Entry 3N39 (X-ray diffraction, 2.50 A resolution); this record covers chains B and A of the 4 polymer chains in the assembly.

# Chain B (and A)
Name: Ribonucleoside-diphosphate reductase 2 subunit beta
Source organism: Escherichia coli
Notes: EC 1.17.4.1; chain A of this document is another copy of the same molecule, construct and numbering; everything in this record applies to it too
UniProtKB: P37146 (RIR4_ECOLI); numbering as in UniProt (aligned over 1-319)
Chain sequence (319 residues; numbered 1 to 319; the number before each row is that of its first residue):
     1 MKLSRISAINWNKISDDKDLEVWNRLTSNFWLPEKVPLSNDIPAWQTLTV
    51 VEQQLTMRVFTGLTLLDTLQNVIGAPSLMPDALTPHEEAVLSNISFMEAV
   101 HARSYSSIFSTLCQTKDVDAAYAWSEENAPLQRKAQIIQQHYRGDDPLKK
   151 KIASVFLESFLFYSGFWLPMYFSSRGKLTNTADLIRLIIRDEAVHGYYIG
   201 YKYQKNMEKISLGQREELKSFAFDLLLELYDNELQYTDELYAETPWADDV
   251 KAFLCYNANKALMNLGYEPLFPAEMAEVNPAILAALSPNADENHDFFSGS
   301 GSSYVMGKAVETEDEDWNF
Unresolved in the structure: 1-5, 288-319 (chain A: 1-6, 289-319)
Bound ions: Mn2+ site 1: Asp-67, Glu-98, His-101, Glu-158, Glu-192; Mn2+ site 2: Glu-98, Glu-158, Glu-192, His-195
Residues lining bound ligands: FMN (flavin mononucleotide): Glu-21, Arg-25, Tyr-197
What the authors report for this chain:
  - Mn2+ coordination: Glu-158
  - contacts within the chain: Tyr-256/Lys-260 (hydrogen bond)

# Interface between chain B and chain A
Pairs across the interface (60):
  Ile-6(B) / Leu-65(A)
  Ile-6(B) / Ile-73(A)  hydrophobic
  Ile-6(B) / Gln-139(A)
  Ser-7(B) / Thr-68(A)
  Ser-7(B) / Glu-126(A)  hydrogen bond
  Ala-8(B) / Thr-61(A)
  Ala-8(B) / Thr-64(A)
  Ala-8(B) / Leu-65(A)
  Ala-8(B) / Tyr-122(A)  hydrophobic
  Ile-9(B) / Thr-64(A)
  Ile-9(B) / Thr-68(A)
  Ile-9(B) / Ala-102(A)  hydrophobic
  Ile-9(B) / Tyr-122(A)  hydrogen bond (backbone-side chain)
  Asn-10(B) / Tyr-122(A)
  Trp-11(B) / Arg-103(A)
  Trp-11(B) / Ser-106(A)  hydrogen bond (backbone-side chain)
  Asn-12(B) / Ser-106(A)  hydrogen bond (side chain-backbone)
  Asn-12(B) / Ser-110(A)
  Lys-13(B) / Asp-119(A)  salt bridge
  Leu-20(B) / Arg-103(A)
  Trp-23(B) / Phe-96(A)  hydrophobic
  Trp-23(B) / Val-100(A)  hydrophobic
  Trp-23(B) / Arg-103(A)
  Thr-27(B) / Phe-30(A)
  Thr-27(B) / Leu-32(A)
  Phe-30(B) / Thr-27(A)
  Phe-30(B) / Phe-30(A)  hydrophobic
  Leu-32(B) / Thr-27(A)
  Thr-64(B) / Ile-9(A)
  Leu-65(B) / Ser-7(A)
  Leu-65(B) / Ala-8(A)
  Thr-68(B) / Ser-7(A)
  Thr-68(B) / Ile-9(A)
  Asn-71(B) / Ala-89(A)
  Asn-71(B) / Ser-92(A)  hydrogen bond
  Val-72(B) / Glu-88(A)
  Glu-88(B) / Val-72(A)
  Ala-89(B) / Asn-71(A)
  Ala-89(B) / Ala-99(A)  hydrophobic
  Ser-92(B) / Asn-71(A)  hydrogen bond
  Ser-92(B) / Ser-95(A)
  Ser-92(B) / Phe-96(A)
  Asn-93(B) / Phe-96(A)
  Phe-96(B) / Trp-23(A)  hydrophobic
  Phe-96(B) / Thr-27(A)
  Phe-96(B) / Ser-92(A)
  Phe-96(B) / Asn-93(A)
  Phe-96(B) / Phe-96(A)  hydrophobic
  Ala-99(B) / Ala-89(A)  hydrophobic
  Ala-102(B) / Ile-9(A)  hydrophobic
  Arg-103(B) / Trp-11(A)
  Arg-103(B) / Trp-23(A)
  Ser-106(B) / Trp-11(A)  hydrogen bond (side chain-backbone)
  Ser-106(B) / Asn-12(A)  hydrogen bond (backbone-side chain)
  Ser-110(B) / Asn-12(A)
  Asp-119(B) / Lys-13(A)  salt bridge
  Tyr-122(B) / Ala-8(A)  hydrophobic
  Tyr-122(B) / Ile-9(A)  hydrogen bond (side chain-backbone)
  Tyr-122(B) / Asn-10(A)
  Glu-126(B) / Ser-7(A)  hydrogen bond
Also at the interface, not in a pair above, chain B (36 interface residues in all): Ser-28, Thr-61, Ser-95, Val-100, Phe-109
Also at the interface, not in a pair above, chain A (38 interface residues in all): Leu-20, Ser-28, Leu-69, Phe-109

# Overview
The interface between chain B and chain A involves 36 residues on one side and 38 on the other; the contacts
include 10 hydrogen bonds and 2 salt bridges. Among the polar pairs are Lys-13(B)/Asp-119(A),
Ser-7(B)/Glu-126(A) and Ile-9(B)/Tyr-122(A). The paper reports Mn2+ coordination by Glu-158(B); contacts
within the chain involving Lys-260(B) and Tyr-256(B).
Chain B and chain A are both Ribonucleoside-diphosphate reductase 2 subunit beta (Escherichia coli); the
structure, Ribonucleotide Reductase Dimanganese(II)-NrdF from Escherichia coli in Complex with NrdI, was
determined by X-ray diffraction together with 3N37, 3N38, 3N3A and 3N3B from the same study.
